5XTP - chains A and B; structure by X-ray diffraction, 2.40 A resolution.

[Chain A (and B)]
Molecule: FAD-linked sulfhydryl oxidase
Source organism: Autographa californica nucleopolyhedrovirus
Notes: EC 1.8.3.2; chain B of this document is another copy of the same molecule, construct and numbering; everything in this record applies to it too
Reference sequence: P41480 (FLSO_NPVAC); residues 1-259 here = UniProt positions 1-259
Sequence (293 residues; row label = number of the first residue in the row; numbers below 1 keep their minus sign (Met-33 is residue -33)):
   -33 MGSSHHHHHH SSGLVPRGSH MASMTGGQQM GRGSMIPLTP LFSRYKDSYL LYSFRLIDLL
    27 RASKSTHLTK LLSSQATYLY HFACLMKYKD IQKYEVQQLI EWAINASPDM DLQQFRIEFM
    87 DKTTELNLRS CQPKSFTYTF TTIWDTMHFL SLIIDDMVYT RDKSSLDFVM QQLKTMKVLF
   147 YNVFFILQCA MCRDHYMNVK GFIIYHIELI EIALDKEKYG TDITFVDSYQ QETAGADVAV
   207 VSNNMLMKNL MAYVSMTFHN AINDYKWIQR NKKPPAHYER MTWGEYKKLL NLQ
Unresolved in the structure: -33 to 0, 50-56, 128-131, 205-208, 241-243, 259 (chain B: -33 to 0, 51-57, 128-131, 205-208, 241-244, 259)
Differences from the reference sequence: initiating methionine (-33); expression tag (-32 to 0); engineered mutation Ala227 (His in P41480)
Cystine bridges: Cys155-Cys158
Small-molecule neighbours: FAD (flavin-adenine dinucleotide): Leu7, Arg10, Tyr11, Phe106, Thr107, Ile109, Trp110, Met113, His114, Phe151, Met157, Cys158, His161, Tyr162, Met222, His225, Asn226, Ile228, Asn229, Lys232, Gln235, Arg236, Met247, Tyr252

[Interface between chain A and chain B]
Residue-residue contacts (68; chain A residue first):
  Lys143(A) - Tyr231(B)  hydrogen bond
  Tyr147(A) - Met163(B)
  Tyr147(A) - Asn164(B)
  His161(A) - Glu174(B)  salt bridge
  Met163(A) - Tyr147(B)
  Asn164(A) - Tyr147(B)
  Asn164(A) - Gly167(B)
  Asn164(A) - Ile170(B)
  Val165(A) - Gly167(B)
  Val165(A) - Ile170(B)  hydrophobic
  Val165(A) - Tyr171(B)  hydrophobic
  Val165(A) - Glu174(B)
  Gly167(A) - Asn164(B)
  Gly167(A) - Val165(B)
  Gly167(A) - Gly167(B)
  Gly167(A) - Phe168(B)
  Phe168(A) - Gly167(B)
  Phe168(A) - Phe168(B)
  Phe168(A) - Tyr171(B)  hydrophobic
  Ile170(A) - Asn164(B)
  Ile170(A) - Val165(B)  hydrophobic
  Tyr171(A) - Val165(B)  hydrophobic
  Tyr171(A) - Phe168(B)  hydrophobic
  Tyr171(A) - Thr223(B)  hydrogen bond (side chain-backbone)
  Tyr171(A) - Phe224(B)  hydrophobic
  Tyr171(A) - Ala227(B)
  Glu174(A) - His161(B)  salt bridge
  Glu174(A) - Val165(B)
  Glu174(A) - Tyr231(B)
  Glu177(A) - Tyr231(B)  hydrogen bond
  Glu177(A) - Ile234(B)
  Ile178(A) - Ala227(B)
  Ile178(A) - Asp230(B)
  Ile178(A) - Tyr231(B)
  Ile178(A) - Ile234(B)
  Asp181(A) - Ile234(B)
  Tyr185(A) - Asn237(B)
  Tyr185(A) - Lys238(B)
  Tyr185(A) - Lys239(B)
  Tyr185(A) - Pro240(B)
  Gln196(A) - Gln196(B)
  Gln196(A) - Thr199(B)  hydrogen bond
  Gln196(A) - Ala200(B)
  Thr199(A) - Tyr195(B)
  Thr199(A) - Gln196(B)
  Thr199(A) - Tyr219(B)
  Ala200(A) - Gln196(B)
  Asp203(A) - Thr248(B)
  Asp203(A) - Trp249(B)  hydrogen bond (side chain-backbone)
  Tyr219(A) - Thr199(B)
  Thr223(A) - Tyr171(B)  hydrogen bond (backbone-side chain)
  Phe224(A) - Tyr171(B)  hydrophobic
  Ala227(A) - Tyr171(B)
  Ala227(A) - Ile178(B)
  Asp230(A) - Ile178(B)
  Tyr231(A) - Lys143(B)  hydrogen bond
  Tyr231(A) - Glu174(B)
  Tyr231(A) - Glu177(B)  hydrogen bond
  Ile234(A) - Lys140(B)
  Ile234(A) - Glu177(B)
  Ile234(A) - Ile178(B)
  Ile234(A) - Asp181(B)
  Asn237(A) - Tyr185(B)
  Lys238(A) - Tyr185(B)
  Lys239(A) - Tyr185(B)
  Thr248(A) - Asp203(B)
  Thr248(A) - Val204(B)
  Trp249(A) - Asp203(B)  hydrogen bond (backbone-side chain)
Also at the interface, not in a pair above, chain A (39 interface residues in all): Met136, Lys140, His172, Leu175, Tyr195, Met222, Pro240, Met247
Also at the interface, not in a pair above, chain B (38 interface residues in all): Met136, Leu175, Trp233

[Overview]
39 residues of chain A and 38 residues of chain B are in contact; the contacts include 9 hydrogen bonds and 2
salt bridges. Polar pairs include His161(A)-Glu174(B), Lys143(A)-Tyr231(B) and Tyr171(A)-Thr223(B). Bound to
chain A: flavin-adenine dinucleotide.
Chain A and chain B are both FAD-linked sulfhydryl oxidase (Autographa californica nucleopolyhedrovirus); the
structure, Crystal structure of baculoviral sulfhydryl oxidase P33 (H227A mutant), was determined by X-ray
diffraction together with 5XTN, 5XTO, 5XTQ and 5XTR from the same study.
